Entry 6GEJ (electron microscopy, 3.60 A resolution); this record covers chains I and M of the 20 polymer chains in the assembly.

[Chain I]
Molecule: 154-nt DNA strand
Organism: synthetic construct
Sequence (154 nucleotides; each row starts with the number of its first residue; numbers below 1 keep their minus sign (DC-77 is residue -77)):
   -77 CGCCCTGGAGAATCCCGGTGCCGAGGCCGCTCAATTGGTCGTAGACAGCT
   -27 CTAGCACCGCTTAAACGCACGTACGCGCTGTCCCCCGCGTTTTAACCGCC
    23 AAGGGGATTACTCCCTAGTCTCCAGGCACGTGTCAGATATATACATCCTG
    73 TGCA

[Chain M]
Molecule: Helicase SWR1
Organism: Saccharomyces cerevisiae (strain ATCC 204508 / S288c)
Notes: EC 3.6.4.12
UniProtKB: Q05471 (SWR1_YEAST); residues 1-1514 here = UniProt positions 1-1514
Amino-acid sequence (1514 residues; row label = number of the first residue in the row):
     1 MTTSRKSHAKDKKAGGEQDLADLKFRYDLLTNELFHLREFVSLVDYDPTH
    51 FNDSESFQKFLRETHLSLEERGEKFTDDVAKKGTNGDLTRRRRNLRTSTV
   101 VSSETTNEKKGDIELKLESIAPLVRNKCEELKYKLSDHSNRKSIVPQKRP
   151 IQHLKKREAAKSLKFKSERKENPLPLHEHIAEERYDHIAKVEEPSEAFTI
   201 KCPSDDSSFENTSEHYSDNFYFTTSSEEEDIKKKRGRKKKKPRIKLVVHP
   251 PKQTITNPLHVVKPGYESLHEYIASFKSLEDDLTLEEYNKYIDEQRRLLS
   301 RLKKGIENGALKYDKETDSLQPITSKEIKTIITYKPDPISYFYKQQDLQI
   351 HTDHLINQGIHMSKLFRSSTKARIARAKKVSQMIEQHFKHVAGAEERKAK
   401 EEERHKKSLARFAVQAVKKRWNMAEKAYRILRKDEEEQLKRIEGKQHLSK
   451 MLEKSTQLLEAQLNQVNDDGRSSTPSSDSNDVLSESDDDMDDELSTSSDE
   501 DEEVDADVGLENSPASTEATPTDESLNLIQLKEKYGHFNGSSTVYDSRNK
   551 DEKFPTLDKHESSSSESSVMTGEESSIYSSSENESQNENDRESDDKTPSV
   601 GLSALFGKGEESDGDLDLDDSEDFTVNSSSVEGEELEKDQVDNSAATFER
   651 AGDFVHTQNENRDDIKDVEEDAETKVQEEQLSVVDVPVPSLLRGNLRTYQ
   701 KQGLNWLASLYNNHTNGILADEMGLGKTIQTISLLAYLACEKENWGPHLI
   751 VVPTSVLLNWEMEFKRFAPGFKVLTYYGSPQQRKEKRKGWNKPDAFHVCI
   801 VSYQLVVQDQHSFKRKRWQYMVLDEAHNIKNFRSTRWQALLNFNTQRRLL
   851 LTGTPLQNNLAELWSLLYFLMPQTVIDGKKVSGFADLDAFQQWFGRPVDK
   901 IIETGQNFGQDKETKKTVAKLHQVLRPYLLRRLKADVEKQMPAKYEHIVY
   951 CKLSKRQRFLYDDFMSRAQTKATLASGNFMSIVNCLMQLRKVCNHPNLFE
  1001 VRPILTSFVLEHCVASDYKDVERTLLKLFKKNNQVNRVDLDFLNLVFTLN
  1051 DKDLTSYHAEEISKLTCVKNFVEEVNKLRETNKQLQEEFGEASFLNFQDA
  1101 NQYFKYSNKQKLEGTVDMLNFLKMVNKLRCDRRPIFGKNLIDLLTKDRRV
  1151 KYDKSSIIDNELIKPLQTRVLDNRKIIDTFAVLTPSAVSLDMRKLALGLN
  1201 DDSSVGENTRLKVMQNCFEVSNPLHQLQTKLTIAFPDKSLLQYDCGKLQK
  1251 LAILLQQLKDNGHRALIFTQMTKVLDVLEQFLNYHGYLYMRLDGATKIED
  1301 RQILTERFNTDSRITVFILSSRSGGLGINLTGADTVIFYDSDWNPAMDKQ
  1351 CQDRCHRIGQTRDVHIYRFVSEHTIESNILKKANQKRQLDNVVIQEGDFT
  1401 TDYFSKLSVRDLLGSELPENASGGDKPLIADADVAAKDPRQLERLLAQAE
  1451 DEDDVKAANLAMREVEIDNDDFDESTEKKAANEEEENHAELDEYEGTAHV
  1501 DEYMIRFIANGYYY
Unresolved in the structure: 1-681, 886-912, 1397-1514
Small-molecule neighbours: ADP / beryllium trifluoride: Asn695, Leu696, Arg697, Gln700, Asp721, Met723, Gly724, Leu725, Gly726, Lys727, Thr728, Ile729, Glu763, Arg766, Asn1329, Gln1350, Arg1354, Arg1357, Ile1358
Curated features (UniProtKB/Swiss-Prot):
  - motif: Asp824 to His827 (DEAH box)
  - binding site (ATP): Asp721 to Thr728

[Interface between chain I and chain M]
Contacting residue pairs (11):
  DT-59(I) with Arg815(M), hydrogen bond to the base
  DG-58(I) with Lys814(M), phosphate contact; Arg815(M), hydrogen bond to the sugar
  DC-57(I) with Lys814(M), salt bridge to the phosphate
  DC19(I) with Thr835(M), phosphate contact
  DG20(I) with Ser834(M), phosphate contact; Thr835(M), hydrogen bond to the phosphate; Arg836(M), salt bridge to the phosphate
  DC21(I) with Asn831(M), hydrogen bond to the phosphate
  DC22(I) with Met980(M), base contact
  DA23(I) with Met980(M), base contact
Interface residues without a listed pair, chain I (9 interface residues in all): DG-60
Interface residues without a listed pair, chain M (12 interface residues in all): Asn828, Lys830, Arg833, Asn842, Trp1343

[Summary]
Chain I and chain M form an interface of 9 and 12 residues respectively, with 4 hydrogen bonds and 2 salt
bridges. Among the polar pairs are DT-59(I)-Arg815(M), DG-58(I)-Arg815(M) and DG20(I)-Thr835(M). Bound to
chain M: ADP / beryllium trifluoride.
Here chain I is a 154-nt DNA strand (synthetic construct) and chain M is Helicase SWR1 (Saccharomyces
cerevisiae (strain ATCC 204508 / S288c)). Entry 6GEJ (Chromatin remodeller-nucleosome complex at 3.6 A
resolution) was determined by electron microscopy, deposited together with 6GEN.
